3GDJ - chains B and C of the 4 polymer chains in the assembly; structure by X-ray diffraction, 2.00 A resolution.

Chain B:
Name: Hemoglobin subunit beta
From: Camelus dromedarius
UniProt: P68231 (HBB_CAMDR); residues 1-146 here correspond to UniProt positions 2-147 (UniProt number = residue number + 1)
Sequence (146 residues; each row starts with the number of its first residue):
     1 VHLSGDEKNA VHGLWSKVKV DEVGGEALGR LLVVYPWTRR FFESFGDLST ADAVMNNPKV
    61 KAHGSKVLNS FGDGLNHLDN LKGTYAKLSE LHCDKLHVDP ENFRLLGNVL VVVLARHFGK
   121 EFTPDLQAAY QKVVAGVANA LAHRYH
Bound ions: heme Fe near His92 (its only coordinating residue here)
Residues lining bound ligands: heme (HEM): Leu31, Thr38, Phe41, Phe42, Phe45, His63, Lys66, Val67, Ser70, Phe71, Tyr85, Leu88, Leu91, His92, Leu96, Val98, Asn102, Phe103, Leu106, Val137, Leu141

Chain C:
Name: Hemoglobin subunit alpha
From: Camelus dromedarius
UniProt: P63106 (HBA_CAMDR); residue numbers follow UniProt; this construct covers 1-141
Sequence (141 residues; row label = number of the first residue in the row):
     1 VLSSKDKTNV KTAFGKIGGH AAEYGAEALE RMFLGFPTTK TYFPHFDLSH GSAQVKAHGK
    61 KVGDALTKAA DHLDDLPSAL SALSDLHAHK LRVDPVNFKL LSHCLLVTVA AHHPGDFTPS
   121 VHASLDKFLA NVSTVLTSKY R
Bound ions: heme Fe near His87 (its only coordinating residue here)
Residues lining bound ligands: heme (HEM): Met32, Thr39, Tyr42, Phe43, His45, Phe46, His58, Lys61, Val62, Ala65, Leu66, Leu83, Leu86, His87, Leu91, Val93, Asn97, Phe98, Leu101, Leu105, Val132, Leu136

Chain B / chain C interface:
Residue-residue contacts (16):
  Pro36(B) with Arg92(C)
  Trp37(B) with Arg92(C); Asp94(C); Pro95(C); Tyr140(C)
  Arg39(B) with Arg92(C)
  Arg40(B) with Thr41(C), hydrogen bond; Tyr42(C); Arg92(C)
  Glu43(B) with Arg92(C)
  His97(B) with Thr41(C)
  Asp99(B) with Asp94(C); Val96(C)
  Glu101(B) with Val96(C)
  Asn102(B) with Asp94(C), hydrogen bond
  Tyr145(B) with Thr38(C)
Interface residues without a listed pair, chain C (11 interface residues in all): Leu91, Val93, Asn97

In short:
10 residues of chain B and 11 residues of chain C are in contact; the contacts include 2 hydrogen bonds. Among
the polar pairs are Arg40(B)-Thr41(C) and Asn102(B)-Asp94(C). Chain B binds heme. Ligands of chain C: heme.
Here chain B is Hemoglobin subunit beta and chain C is Hemoglobin subunit alpha, both from Camelus
dromedarius. Entry 3GDJ (Crystal structure determination of camel(Camelus dromedarius)hemoglobin at 2 angstrom
resolution) was determined by X-ray diffraction.
